Entry 1TQD (X-ray diffraction, 2.30 A resolution); this record covers chain A.

Chain A:
Protein: interferon-inducible GTPase
Source organism: Mus musculus
UniProtKB: Q9QZ85 (IIGP1_MOUSE); residue numbers follow UniProt; this construct covers 1-413
Chain sequence (413 residues; each row starts with the number of its first residue):
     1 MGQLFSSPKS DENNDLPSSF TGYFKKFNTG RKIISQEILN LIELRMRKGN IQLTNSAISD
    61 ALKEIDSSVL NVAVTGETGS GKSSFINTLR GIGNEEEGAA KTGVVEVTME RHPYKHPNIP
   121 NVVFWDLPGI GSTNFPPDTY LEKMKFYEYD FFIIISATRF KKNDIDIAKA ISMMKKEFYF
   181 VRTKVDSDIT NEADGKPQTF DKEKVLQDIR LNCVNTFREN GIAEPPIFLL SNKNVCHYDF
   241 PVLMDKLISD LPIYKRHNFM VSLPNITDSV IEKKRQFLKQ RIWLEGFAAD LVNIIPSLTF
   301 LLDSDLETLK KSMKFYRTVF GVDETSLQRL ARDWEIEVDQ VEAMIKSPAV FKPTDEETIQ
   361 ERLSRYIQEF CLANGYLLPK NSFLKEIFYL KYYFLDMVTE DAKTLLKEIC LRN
Not modelled in the structure: 1-13, 105-107, 190-201
Swiss-Prot annotation at these positions:
  - binding site (GDP): Gly79, Gly81, Lys82, Ser83, Ser84, Thr102, Gly103, Lys184, Asp186, Ser187, Asn232
  - modified residue ((Microbial infection) Phosphothreonine): Thr102, Thr108
  - lipidation: Gly2 (N-myristoyl glycine)
  - mutagenesis: Gly2 (G2A: Protein is detected exclusively in the aqueous phase), Lys82 (K82A: Constitutively active. Binds GTP but fails to hydrolyze it. Does not localize to the parasitophorous vacuole membrane following T.gondii infection), Ser83 (S83N: Abrogates interaction with HOOK3. Greatly reduces binding affinity for GDP and GTP. Abolishes GTP-dependent oligomer formation), Thr102 (T102A: Abolishes interaction with T.gondii GRA7. Abolishes GTPase activity. Reduces GTP-dependent oligomerization; T102D: Abolishes GTPase activity. Reduces GTP-dependent oligomerization ...), Thr108 (T108A: Abolishes interaction with T.gondii GRA7. Abolishes GTPase activity. Reduces GTP-dependent oligomerization; T108D: Abolishes GTPase activity. Reduces GTP-dependent oligomerization ...), Lys161 (K161E: Blocks T.gondii ROP5 binding), Lys162 (K162E: Blocks T.gondii ROP5 binding), Asp164 (D164A: Blocks T.gondii ROP5 binding), Lys196 (K196D: Blocks T.gondii ROP5 binding), Pro197 (P197H: Blocks T.gondii ROP5 binding), Asn212 (N212R: Blocks T.gondii ROP5 binding), Cys213 (C213R: Blocks T.gondii ROP5 binding)

Summary:
UniProt lists 11 GDP-binding residues and 12 mutagenesis sites.
Chain A is interferon-inducible GTPase (Mus musculus); the structure, Crystal structure of IIGP1: a paradigm
for interferon inducible p47 resistance GTPases, was determined by X-ray diffraction together with 1TPZ, 1TQ2,
1TQ4 and 1TQ6 from the same study.
